PDB entry 7RWL | electron microscopy, 3.14 A resolution | chains A and B of the 60 polymer chains in the assembly

== Chain A (and B) ==
Name: Capsid protein VP1
From: Adeno-associated dependoparvovirus A
Notes: chain B of this document is another copy of the same molecule, construct and numbering; everything in this record applies to it too
UniProtKB: P03135 (CAPSD_AAV2S); residues 1-735 here = UniProt positions 1-735
Sequence (735 residues; each row starts with the number of its first residue):
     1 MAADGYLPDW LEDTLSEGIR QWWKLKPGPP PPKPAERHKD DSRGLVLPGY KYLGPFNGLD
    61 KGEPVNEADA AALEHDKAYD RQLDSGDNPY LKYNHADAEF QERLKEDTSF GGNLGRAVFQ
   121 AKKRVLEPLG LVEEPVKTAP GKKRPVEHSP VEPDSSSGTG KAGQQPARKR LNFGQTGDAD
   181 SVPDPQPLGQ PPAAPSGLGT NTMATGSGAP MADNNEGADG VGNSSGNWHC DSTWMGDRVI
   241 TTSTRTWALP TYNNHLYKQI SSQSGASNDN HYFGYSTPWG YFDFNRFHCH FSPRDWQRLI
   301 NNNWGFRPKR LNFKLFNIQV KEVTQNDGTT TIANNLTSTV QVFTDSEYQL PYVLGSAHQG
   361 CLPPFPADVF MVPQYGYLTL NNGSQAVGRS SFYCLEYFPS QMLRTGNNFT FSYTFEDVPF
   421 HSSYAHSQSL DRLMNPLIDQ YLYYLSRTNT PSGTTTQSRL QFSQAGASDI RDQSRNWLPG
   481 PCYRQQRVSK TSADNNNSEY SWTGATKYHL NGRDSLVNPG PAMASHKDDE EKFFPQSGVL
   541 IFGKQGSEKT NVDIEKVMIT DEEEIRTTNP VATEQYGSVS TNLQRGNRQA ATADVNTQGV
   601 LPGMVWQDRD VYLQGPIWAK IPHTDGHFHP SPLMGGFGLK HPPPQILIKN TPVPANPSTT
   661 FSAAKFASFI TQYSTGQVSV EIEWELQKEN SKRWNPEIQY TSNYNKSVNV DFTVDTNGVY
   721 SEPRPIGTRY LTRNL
Not modelled in the structure: 1-218

== Chain A / chain B interface ==
Contacting residue pairs (103):
  Val221(A) with Gly222(B)
  Tyr257(A) with Phe365(B), hydrophobic; Ala367(B), hydrophobic; Val714(B); Gly718(B)
  Lys258(A) with Thr716(B)
  Gln259(A) with Val708(B); Asn709(B); Val714(B); Asp715(B), hydrogen bond (backbone-backbone); Thr716(B)
  Tyr275(A) with Val710(B); Thr713(B); Val714(B)
  Glu322(A) with Lys321(B), salt bridge
  Asn326(A) with Thr329(B)
  Asp327(A) with Thr329(B)
  Asn335(A) with Lys321(B); Asn334(B)
  Thr337(A) with Gln319(B); Leu336(B); Thr405(B)
  Ser338(A) with Gln319(B)
  Gln341(A) with Trp228(B)
  Asn382(A) with Lys706(B)
  Gln385(A) with Lys706(B); Ser707(B); Val708(B)
  Ala386(A) with Lys706(B); Ser707(B), hydrogen bond (backbone-backbone)
  Gly388(A) with Asn703(B); Tyr704(B), hydrogen bond (backbone-backbone); Asn705(B)
  Phe392(A) with Phe365(B), hydrophobic; Phe712(B); Thr713(B)
  Cys394(A) with Phe365(B), hydrophobic; Pro366(B), hydrophobic
  Glu396(A) with Trp228(B), hydrogen bond (backbone-side chain); Cys230(B); Pro366(B); Ala367(B), hydrogen bond (side chain-backbone)
  Tyr397(A) with Cys230(B), hydrophobic; Asp231(B); Ser232(B), hydrogen bond (side chain-backbone); Ser292(B); Asp295(B), hydrogen bond
  Phe398(A) with Trp228(B)
  Pro399(A) with Trp228(B)
  Ser400(A) with Trp228(B), hydrogen bond (backbone-backbone)
  Gln401(A) with Asn227(B)
  Met402(A) with Ser224(B), hydrogen bond (backbone-side chain); Gly226(B); Asn227(B), hydrogen bond (backbone-side chain); Trp228(B); Phe316(B), hydrophobic; Asn317(B), hydrogen bond; Gln677(B)
  Arg404(A) with Val221(B), hydrogen bond (side chain-backbone); Gly222(B); Asn223(B); Ser224(B); Asn317(B); Ile318(B); Thr405(B); Gly406(B)
  Thr405(A) with Gly222(B)
  Asn407(A) with Gly222(B); Asn223(B); Ser224(B), hydrogen bond (side chain-backbone)
  Thr651(A) with Gln677(B)
  Pro652(A) with Thr246(B)
  Val653(A) with Gln319(B); Lys321(B)
  Pro654(A) with Ala248(B), hydrophobic; Val369(B), hydrophobic; Tyr673(B), hydrogen bond (backbone-side chain); Thr675(B)
  Ala655(A) with Ile332(B), hydrophobic; Tyr673(B)
  Asn656(A) with Val323(B); Thr330(B); Ile332(B); Tyr673(B)
  Pro657(A) with Pro250(B), hydrophobic; Met371(B), hydrophobic; Tyr673(B)
  Ser658(A) with Pro250(B); Met371(B)
  Thr659(A) with Tyr252(B)
  Phe661(A) with Gly360(B); Met371(B); Val372(B); Pro373(B), hydrophobic
  Ser662(A) with Met371(B)
  Ala663(A) with Gln359(B)
  Lys665(A) with Asp368(B); Val369(B)
  Phe666(A) with Ala248(B), hydrophobic; Val369(B); Met371(B), hydrophobic
  Phe669(A) with Val369(B), hydrophobic
  Ile670(A) with Tyr673(B)
Other interface residues (no listed pair), chain A (53 interface residues in all): Asp219, Leu256, Phe273, Leu336, Thr339, Val387, Ser390, Gly406, Thr660
Other interface residues (no listed pair), chain B (64 interface residues in all): Asp219, Gly220, His229, Trp247, Thr251, Phe370, Ser702, Asn717

== In short ==
53 residues of chain A face 64 of chain B across their interface; the contacts include 14 hydrogen bonds and 1
salt bridge. Among the polar pairs are Glu322(A)-Lys321(B), Glu396(A)-Trp228(B) and Glu396(A)-Ala367(B).
Chain A and chain B are both Capsid protein VP1 (Adeno-associated dependoparvovirus A); the structure,
Envelope-associated Adeno-associated virus serotype 2, was determined by electron microscopy together with
7RWT from the same study.
